2VUM - chains A and N of the 16 polymer chains in the assembly; structure by X-ray diffraction, 3.40 A resolution.

Chain A:
Protein: DNA-directed RNA polymerase II subunit RPB1
Source organism: Saccharomyces cerevisiae
Notes: EC 2.7.7.6
UniProtKB: P04050 (RPB1_YEAST); numbering as in UniProt (aligned over 1-1733)
Amino-acid sequence (1733 residues; row label = number of the first residue in the row):
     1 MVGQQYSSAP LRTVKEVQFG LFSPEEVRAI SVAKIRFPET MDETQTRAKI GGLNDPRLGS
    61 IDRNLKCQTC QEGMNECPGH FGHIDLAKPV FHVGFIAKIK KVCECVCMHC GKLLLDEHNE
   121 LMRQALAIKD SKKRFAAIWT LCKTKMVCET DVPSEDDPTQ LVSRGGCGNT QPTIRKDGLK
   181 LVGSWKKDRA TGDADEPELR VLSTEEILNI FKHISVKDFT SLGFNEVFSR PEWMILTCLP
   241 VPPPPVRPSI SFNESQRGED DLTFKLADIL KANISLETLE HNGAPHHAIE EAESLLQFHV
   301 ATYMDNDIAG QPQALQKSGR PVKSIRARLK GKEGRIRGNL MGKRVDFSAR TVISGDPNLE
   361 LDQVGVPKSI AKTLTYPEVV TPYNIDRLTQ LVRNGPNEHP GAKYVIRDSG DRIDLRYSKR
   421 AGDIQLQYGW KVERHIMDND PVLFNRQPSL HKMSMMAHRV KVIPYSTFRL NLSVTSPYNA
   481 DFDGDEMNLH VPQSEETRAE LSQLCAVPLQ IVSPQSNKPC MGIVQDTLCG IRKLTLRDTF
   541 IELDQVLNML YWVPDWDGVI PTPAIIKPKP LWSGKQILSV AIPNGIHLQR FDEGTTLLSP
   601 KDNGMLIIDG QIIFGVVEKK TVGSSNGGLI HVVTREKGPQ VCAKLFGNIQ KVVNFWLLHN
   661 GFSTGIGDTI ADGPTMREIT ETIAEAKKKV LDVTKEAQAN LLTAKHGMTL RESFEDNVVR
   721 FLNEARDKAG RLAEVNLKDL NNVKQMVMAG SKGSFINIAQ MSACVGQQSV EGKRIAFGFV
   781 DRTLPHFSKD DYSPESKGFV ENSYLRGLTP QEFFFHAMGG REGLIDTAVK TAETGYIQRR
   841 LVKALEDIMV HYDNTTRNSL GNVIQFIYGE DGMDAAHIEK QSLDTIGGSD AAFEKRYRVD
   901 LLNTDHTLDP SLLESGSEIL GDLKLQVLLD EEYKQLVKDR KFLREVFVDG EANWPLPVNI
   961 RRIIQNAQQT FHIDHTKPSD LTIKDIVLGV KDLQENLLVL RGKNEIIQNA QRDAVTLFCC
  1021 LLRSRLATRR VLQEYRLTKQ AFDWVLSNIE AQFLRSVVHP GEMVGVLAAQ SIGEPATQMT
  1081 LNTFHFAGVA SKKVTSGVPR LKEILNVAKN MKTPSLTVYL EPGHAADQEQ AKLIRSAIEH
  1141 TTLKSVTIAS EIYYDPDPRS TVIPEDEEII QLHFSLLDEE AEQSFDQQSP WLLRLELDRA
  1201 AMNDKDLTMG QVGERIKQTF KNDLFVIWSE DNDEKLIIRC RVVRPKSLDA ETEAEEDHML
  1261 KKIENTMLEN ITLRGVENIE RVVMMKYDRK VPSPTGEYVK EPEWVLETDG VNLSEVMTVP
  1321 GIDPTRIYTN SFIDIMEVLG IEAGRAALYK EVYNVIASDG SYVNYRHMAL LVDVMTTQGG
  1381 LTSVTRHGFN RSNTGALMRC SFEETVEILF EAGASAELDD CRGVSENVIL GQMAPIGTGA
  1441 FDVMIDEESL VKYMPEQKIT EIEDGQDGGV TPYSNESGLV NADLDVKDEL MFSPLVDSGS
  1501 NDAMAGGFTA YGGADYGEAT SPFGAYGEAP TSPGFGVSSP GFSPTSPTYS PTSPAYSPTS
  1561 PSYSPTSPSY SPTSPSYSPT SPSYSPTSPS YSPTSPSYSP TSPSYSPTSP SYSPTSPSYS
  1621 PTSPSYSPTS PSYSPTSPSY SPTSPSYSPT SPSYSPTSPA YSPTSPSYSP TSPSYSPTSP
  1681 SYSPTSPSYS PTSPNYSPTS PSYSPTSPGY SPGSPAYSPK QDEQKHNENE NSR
Not modelled in the structure: 1, 187-194, 1086-1093, 1177-1186, 1244-1253, 1456-1733
Bound ions: Zn2+: Cys67, His80; Mg2+: Asp481, Asp483, Asp485 (shared with 1 residue of chain P)
Curated features (UniProtKB/Swiss-Prot):
  - region: Pro248 to Asp260 (Lid loop), Asn306 to Lys323 (Rudder loop), Pro810 to Glu822 (Bridging helix)
  - binding site (Zn(2+)): Cys67, Cys70, Cys77, His80, Cys107, Cys110, Cys148, Cys167
  - binding site (Mg(2+)): Asp481, Asp483, Asp485
  - modified residue: Thr1471 (Phosphothreonine)
  - cross-link (Glycyl lysine isopeptide (Lys-Gly)): Lys695 (interchain with G-Cter in ubiquitin), Lys1246 (interchain with G-Cter in ubiquitin), Lys1350 (interchain with G-Cter in ubiquitin)
Reported in the primary citation:
  - binding site for Amatoxin: Asn723, Arg726, Gln760, Gln767, Gln768, Ser769, Gly772, Glu822, Asn1082, His1085
  - contacts within the chain: Gln768-His816, Glu771-Glu822, Val829-Leu1081, Leu1081-Pro1099, Asp826-Asn1082
  - conformationally variable residues (helix shift, loop rearrangement): Asp826 to Glu833, Leu1081

Chain N:
Molecule: 14-nt DNA strand
Sequence (14 nucleotides; numbered 0 to 13; the number before each row is that of its first residue; numbering starts at 0):
     0 AAACTACTTG AGCT
Not modelled in the structure: 0

Interface between chain A and chain N:
Contacting residue pairs (5; chain A residue first):
  Lys101(A) - DT7(N)  salt bridge to the phosphate
  Trp139(A) - DT7(N)  phosphate contact
  His1387(A) - DA5(N)  sugar contact
  Arg1391(A) - DA5(N)  phosphate contact
  Arg1391(A) - DC6(N)  salt bridge to the phosphate
Other interface residues (no listed pair), chain A (7 interface residues in all): Asn1106, Ala1108, Asn1110
Other interface residues (no listed pair), chain N (4 interface residues in all): DT4

In short:
7 residues of chain A face 4 of chain N across their interface, with 2 salt bridges. Polar pairs include
Lys101(A)-DT7(N) and Arg1391(A)-DC6(N). From UniProt: 8 Zn2+-binding residues and 3 Mg2+-binding residues on
chain A. The paper reports a binding site for Amatoxin at Asn723(A), Arg726(A) and Gln760(A) among others;
conformational variability at Asp826(A) and Leu1081(A).
Here chain A is DNA-directed RNA polymerase II subunit RPB1 (Saccharomyces cerevisiae) and chain N is a 14-nt
DNA strand. Entry 2VUM (Alpha-amanitin inhibited complete RNA polymerase II elongation complex) was determined
by X-ray diffraction.
